8Z99 - chains G and M of the 15 polymer chains in the assembly; structure by electron microscopy, 3.20 A resolution.

Chain G:
Name: a protein
Amino-acid sequence (240 residues; numbered 1 to 240; the number before each row is that of its first residue):
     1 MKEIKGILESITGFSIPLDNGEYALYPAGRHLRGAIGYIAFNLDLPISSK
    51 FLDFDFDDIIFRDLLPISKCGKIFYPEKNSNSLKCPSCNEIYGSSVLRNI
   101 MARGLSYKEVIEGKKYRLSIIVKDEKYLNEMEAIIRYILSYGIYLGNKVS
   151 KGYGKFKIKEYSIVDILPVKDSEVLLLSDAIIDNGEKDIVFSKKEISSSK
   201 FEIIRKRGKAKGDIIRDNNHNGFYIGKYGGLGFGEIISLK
Not modelled in the structure: 168-173, 182-185, 214-232, 240

Chain M:
Molecule: 60-nt RNA strand
Sequence (60 nucleotides; row label = number of the first residue in the row; note: 1 number in that range is skipped by the numbering (no residue carries it; nothing is unmodelled there); numbers below 1 keep their minus sign (G-10 is residue -10)):
   -10 GGUUAAAACU
     1 CUUCUCAUGCUGGAUUCGAAAUUAGGUGCGCUUCGCGUUUAAGUCCCAUA
Not modelled in the structure: -10, 46-50

Chain G / chain M interface:
Residue-residue contacts (48; chain G residue first):
  Pro17(G) - U-7(M)  base contact
  Pro17(G) - A-6(M)  phosphate contact
  Leu18(G) - U-7(M)  base contact
  Asp19(G) - U-7(M)  base contact
  Arg30(G) - U-8(M)  phosphate contact
  Arg30(G) - U-7(M)  salt bridge to the phosphate
  His31(G) - U-8(M)  base contact
  His31(G) - U-7(M)  salt bridge to the phosphate
  Arg33(G) - G-9(M)  hydrogen bond to the sugar
  Gly34(G) - G-9(M)  hydrogen bond to the sugar
  Gly34(G) - U-8(M)  phosphate contact
  Ala35(G) - U-8(M)  base contact
  Gly37(G) - G-9(M)  sugar contact
  Tyr38(G) - G-9(M)  sugar contact
  Tyr38(G) - U-8(M)  phosphate contact
  Phe41(G) - G-9(M)  phosphate contact
  Ser48(G) - G-9(M)  base contact
  Phe51(G) - G-9(M)  base contact
  Leu52(G) - G-9(M)  base contact
  Met101(G) - U-1(M)  base contact
  Ala102(G) - U-1(M)  phosphate contact
  Arg103(G) - U-1(M)  hydrogen bond to the base
  Leu105(G) - A-3(M)  base contact
  Tyr144(G) - U-8(M)  hydrogen bond to the base
  Leu145(G) - U-8(M)  base contact
  Gly146(G) - U-8(M)  hydrogen bond to the base
  Gly146(G) - A-6(M)  sugar contact
  Gly146(G) - A-5(M)  phosphate contact
  Asn147(G) - A-6(M)  phosphate contact
  Asn147(G) - A-5(M)  phosphate contact
  Lys148(G) - A-5(M)  hydrogen bond to the phosphate
  Lys148(G) - A-4(M)  base contact
  Val149(G) - U-8(M)  base contact
  Val149(G) - A-5(M)  hydrogen bond to the phosphate
  Ser150(G) - A-5(M)  sugar contact
  Ser150(G) - A-4(M)  hydrogen bond to the phosphate
  Lys151(G) - A-3(M)  sugar contact
  Val190(G) - U-7(M)  phosphate contact
  Phe191(G) - U-7(M)  phosphate contact
  Ser192(G) - U-8(M)  phosphate contact
  Ser192(G) - U-7(M)  sugar contact
  Lys193(G) - U-8(M)  phosphate contact
  Lys194(G) - G-9(M)  sugar contact
  Lys194(G) - U-8(M)  hydrogen bond to the phosphate
  Glu195(G) - G-9(M)  sugar contact
  Ile196(G) - G-9(M)  phosphate contact
  Phe201(G) - U-7(M)  sugar contact
  Phe201(G) - A-6(M)  base contact
Interface residues without a listed pair, chain G (36 interface residues in all): Asp188, Arg205

Summary:
36 residues of chain G face 8 of chain M across their interface; the contacts include 9 hydrogen bonds and 2
salt bridges. Polar contacts include Arg103(G)-U-1(M), Tyr144(G)-U-8(M) and Gly146(G)-U-8(M).
Here chain G is a protein and chain M is a 60-nt RNA strand. Entry 8Z99 (Cryo-EM structure of NTR-bound type
VII CRISPR-Cas complex at substrate-engaged state +I) was determined by electron microscopy (same publication
as 8YHD, 8YHE, 8Z4J, 8Z4L, 8Z9C and 8Z9E).
